5VOX - chains E and F of the 33 polymer chains in the assembly; structure by electron microscopy, 6.80 A resolution (low resolution: residue-level contacts below are approximate; hydrogen-bond / salt-bridge calls are withheld).

== Chain E ==
Molecule: V-type proton ATPase catalytic subunit A
Source organism: Saccharomyces cerevisiae
Notes: EC 3.6.3.14, 3.1.-.-
UniProt: P17255 (VATA_YEAST); numbering as in UniProt; present here: 1-283, 738-1071
Sequence (617 residues; numbered 1 to 1071; 454 numbers in that range are skipped by the numbering (no residue carries them; nothing is unmodelled there); the number before each row is that of its first residue):
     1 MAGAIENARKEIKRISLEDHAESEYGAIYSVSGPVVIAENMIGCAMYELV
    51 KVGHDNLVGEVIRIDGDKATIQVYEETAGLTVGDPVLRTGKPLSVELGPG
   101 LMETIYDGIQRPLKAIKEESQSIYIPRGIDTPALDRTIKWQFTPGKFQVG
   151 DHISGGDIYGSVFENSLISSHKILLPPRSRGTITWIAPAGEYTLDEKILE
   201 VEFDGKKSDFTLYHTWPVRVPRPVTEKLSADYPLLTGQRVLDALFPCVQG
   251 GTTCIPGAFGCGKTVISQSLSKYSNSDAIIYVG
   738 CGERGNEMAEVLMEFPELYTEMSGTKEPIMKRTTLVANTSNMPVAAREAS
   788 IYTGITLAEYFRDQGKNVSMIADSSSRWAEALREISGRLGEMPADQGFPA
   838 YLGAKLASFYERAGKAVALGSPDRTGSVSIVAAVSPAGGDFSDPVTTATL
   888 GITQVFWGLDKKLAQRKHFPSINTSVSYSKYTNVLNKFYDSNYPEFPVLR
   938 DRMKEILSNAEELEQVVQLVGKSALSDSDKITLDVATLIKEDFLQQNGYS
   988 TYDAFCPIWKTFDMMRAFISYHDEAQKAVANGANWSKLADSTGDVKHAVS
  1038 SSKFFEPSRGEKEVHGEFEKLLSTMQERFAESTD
Disordered / not traced: 1-24
UniProt features mapped onto this chain:
  - binding site (ATP): G257 to T264
  - modified residue: A2 (N-acetylalanine), T131 (Phosphothreonine), S858 (Phosphoserine), S928 (Phosphoserine)

== Chain F ==
Molecule: V-type proton ATPase subunit B
Source organism: Saccharomyces cerevisiae (strain ATCC 204508 / S288c)
UniProt: P16140 (VATB_YEAST); residues 1-517 here = UniProt positions 1-517
Sequence (517 residues; each row starts with the number of its first residue):
     1 MVLSDKELFAINKKAVEQGFNVKPRLNYNTVSGVNGPLVILEKVKFPRYN
    51 EIVNLTLPDGTVRQGQVLEIRGDRAIVQVFEGTSGIDVKKTTVEFTGESL
   101 RIPVSEDMLGRIFDGSGRPIDNGPKVFAEDYLDINGSPINPYARIYPEEM
   151 ISTGVSAIDTMNSIARGQKIPIFSASGLPHNEIAAQICRQAGLVRPTKDV
   201 HDGHEENFSIVFAAMGVNLETARFFKQDFEENGSLERTSLFLNLANDPTI
   251 ERIITPRLALTTAEYLAYQTERHVLTILTDMSSYADALREVSAAREEVPG
   301 RRGYPGYMYTDLSTIYERAGRVEGRNGSITQIPILTMPNDDITHPIPDLT
   351 GYITEGQIFVDRQLHNKGIYPPINVLPSLSRLMKSAIGEGMTRKDHGDVS
   401 NQLYAKYAIGKDAAAMKAVVGEEALSIEDKLSLEFLEKFEKTFITQGAYE
   451 DRTVFESLDQAWSLLRIYPKEMLNRISPKILDEFYDRARDDADEDEEDPD
   501 TRSSGKKKDASQEESLI
Disordered / not traced: 1-28, 486-517
UniProt features mapped onto this chain:
  - binding site (ATP): R381
  - modified residue (Phosphoserine): S4, S137, S503, S504, S511, S515
  - cross-link (Glycyl lysine isopeptide (Lys-Gly)): K14 (interchain with G-Cter in ubiquitin), K508 (interchain with G-Cter in ubiquitin)

== Chain E / chain F interface ==
Residue-residue contacts (25; chain E residue first):
  Y29(E) - R71(F)
  Y29(E) - G72(F)
  S30(E) - I70(F)
  S30(E) - R71(F)
  V31(E) - I70(F)
  S32(E) - E69(F)
  S32(E) - I70(F)
  G33(E) - L68(F)
  L80(E) - Y49(F)
  T81(E) - R48(F)
  V82(E) - K45(F)
  I123(E) - N140(F)
  I123(E) - Y142(F)
  Y124(E) - N140(F)
  A746(E) - R144(F)
  A746(E) - I145(F)
  A746(E) - Y146(F)
  N778(E) - S313(F)
  E821(E) - G306(F)
  G824(E) - V298(F)
  A874(E) - P345(F)
  G875(E) - T343(F)
  G875(E) - H344(F)
  G875(E) - P345(F)
  Q902(E) - L376(F)
Other interface residues (no listed pair), chain E (29 interface residues in all): G79, S122, G742, E747, S777, E817, Q833, G834, G876, R903, K959, S1037
Other interface residues (no listed pair), chain F (31 interface residues in all): P47, I139, P141, A143, E297, G300, R301, Y404, A405, A424, N474

== Summary ==
29 residues of chain E and 31 residues of chain F are in contact. Curated annotation (UniProt) lists 8
ATP-binding residues on chain E; ATP-binding residue R381(F) on chain F.
Chain E is V-type proton ATPase catalytic subunit A (Saccharomyces cerevisiae) and chain F is V-type proton
ATPase subunit B (Saccharomyces cerevisiae (strain ATCC 204508 / S288c)); the structure, Yeast V-ATPase in
complex with Legionella pneumophila effector SidK (rotational state 1), was determined by electron microscopy
together with 5VOZ, 5VOY, 5UF5 and 5UFK from the same study.
